Entry 9NHO (electron microscopy, 3.80 A resolution); this record covers chains D and F of the 8 polymer chains in the assembly.

Chain D (and F):
Molecule: BG505-CH505 Transmembrane protein gp41
Source organism: Human immunodeficiency virus 1
Notes: chain F of this document is another copy of the same molecule, construct and numbering; everything in this record applies to it too
Chain sequence (153 residues; numbered 512 to 664; the number before each row is that of its first residue):
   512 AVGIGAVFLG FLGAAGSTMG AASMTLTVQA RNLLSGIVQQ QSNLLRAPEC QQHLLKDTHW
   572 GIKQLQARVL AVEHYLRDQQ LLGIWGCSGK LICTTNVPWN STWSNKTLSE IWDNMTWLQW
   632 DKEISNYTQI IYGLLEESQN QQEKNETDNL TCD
Not modelled in the structure: 512-521, 536-570, 664 (chain F: 512-528, 547-567, 664)
Disulfide bonds: Cys-598/Cys-604
Covalently attached groups: N-acetylglucosamine (NAG) linked to Asn-611, Asn-616

Interface between chain D and chain F:
Residue-residue contacts - 26 pairs, chain D then chain F:
  Ile-573(D) / Ile-573(F)  hydrophobic
  Ile-573(D) / Leu-576(F)  hydrophobic
  Leu-576(D) / Leu-576(F)  hydrophobic
  Gln-577(D) / Leu-576(F)
  Val-580(D) / Arg-579(F)
  Val-580(D) / Val-580(F)  hydrophobic
  Glu-584(D) / Arg-579(F)  salt bridge
  Leu-587(D) / Leu-545(F)  hydrophobic
  Leu-587(D) / Val-583(F)  hydrophobic
  Leu-587(D) / Leu-587(F)  hydrophobic
  Arg-588(D) / Arg-542(F)  hydrogen bond (side chain-backbone)
  Arg-588(D) / Leu-545(F)  hydrogen bond (side chain-backbone)
  Gln-591(D) / Ala-541(F)  hydrogen bond (side chain-backbone)
  Gln-591(D) / Arg-542(F)
  Gln-591(D) / Leu-545(F)
  Gln-591(D) / Tyr-586(F)
  Ile-595(D) / Thr-538(F)
  Ile-595(D) / Arg-542(F)
  Glu-647(D) / Thr-538(F)
  Glu-647(D) / Arg-542(F)  salt bridge
  Asn-651(D) / Met-535(F)
  Asn-651(D) / Thr-538(F)  hydrogen bond
  Glu-654(D) / Leu-602(F)
  Lys-655(D) / Met-535(F)
  Glu-657(D) / Lys-601(F)  salt bridge
  Thr-658(D) / Ile-603(F)
Also at the interface, not in a pair above, chain D (17 interface residues in all): Leu-581, Val-583
Also at the interface, not in a pair above, chain F (18 interface residues in all): Ser-546, Thr-569, Gly-572

Overview:
Chain D and chain F form an interface of 17 and 18 residues respectively, with 4 hydrogen bonds and 3 salt
bridges. Among the polar pairs are Glu-584(D)/Arg-579(F), Glu-647(D)/Arg-542(F) and Glu-657(D)/Lys-601(F).
Covalently linked N-acetylglucosamine: at Asn-611(D) and Asn-616(D).
Chain D and chain F are both BG505-CH505 Transmembrane protein gp41 (Human immunodeficiency virus 1); the
structure, BG505-CH505 Env glycoprotein in complex with NHP pAb V1V2V3-5 isolated from animal RUu18 at week
14, was determined by electron microscopy (same publication as 9NHH, 9NHI, 9NHJ, 9NHK, 9NHL, 9NHM, 9NHN and
9NI9).
